PDB entry 6Z47 | electron microscopy, 6.30 A resolution (low resolution: residue-level contacts below are approximate; hydrogen-bond / salt-bridge calls are withheld) | chains A and E of the 8 polymer chains in the assembly

Chain A:
Name: Myosin heavy chain 11
From: Meleagris gallopavo
Reference sequence: G1N5L2 (G1N5L2_MELGA); aligned to UniProt positions 1-1979 over residues 1-1979 (the alignment contains insertions or deletions, so no single offset holds)
Amino-acid sequence (1979 residues; each row starts with the number of its first residue):
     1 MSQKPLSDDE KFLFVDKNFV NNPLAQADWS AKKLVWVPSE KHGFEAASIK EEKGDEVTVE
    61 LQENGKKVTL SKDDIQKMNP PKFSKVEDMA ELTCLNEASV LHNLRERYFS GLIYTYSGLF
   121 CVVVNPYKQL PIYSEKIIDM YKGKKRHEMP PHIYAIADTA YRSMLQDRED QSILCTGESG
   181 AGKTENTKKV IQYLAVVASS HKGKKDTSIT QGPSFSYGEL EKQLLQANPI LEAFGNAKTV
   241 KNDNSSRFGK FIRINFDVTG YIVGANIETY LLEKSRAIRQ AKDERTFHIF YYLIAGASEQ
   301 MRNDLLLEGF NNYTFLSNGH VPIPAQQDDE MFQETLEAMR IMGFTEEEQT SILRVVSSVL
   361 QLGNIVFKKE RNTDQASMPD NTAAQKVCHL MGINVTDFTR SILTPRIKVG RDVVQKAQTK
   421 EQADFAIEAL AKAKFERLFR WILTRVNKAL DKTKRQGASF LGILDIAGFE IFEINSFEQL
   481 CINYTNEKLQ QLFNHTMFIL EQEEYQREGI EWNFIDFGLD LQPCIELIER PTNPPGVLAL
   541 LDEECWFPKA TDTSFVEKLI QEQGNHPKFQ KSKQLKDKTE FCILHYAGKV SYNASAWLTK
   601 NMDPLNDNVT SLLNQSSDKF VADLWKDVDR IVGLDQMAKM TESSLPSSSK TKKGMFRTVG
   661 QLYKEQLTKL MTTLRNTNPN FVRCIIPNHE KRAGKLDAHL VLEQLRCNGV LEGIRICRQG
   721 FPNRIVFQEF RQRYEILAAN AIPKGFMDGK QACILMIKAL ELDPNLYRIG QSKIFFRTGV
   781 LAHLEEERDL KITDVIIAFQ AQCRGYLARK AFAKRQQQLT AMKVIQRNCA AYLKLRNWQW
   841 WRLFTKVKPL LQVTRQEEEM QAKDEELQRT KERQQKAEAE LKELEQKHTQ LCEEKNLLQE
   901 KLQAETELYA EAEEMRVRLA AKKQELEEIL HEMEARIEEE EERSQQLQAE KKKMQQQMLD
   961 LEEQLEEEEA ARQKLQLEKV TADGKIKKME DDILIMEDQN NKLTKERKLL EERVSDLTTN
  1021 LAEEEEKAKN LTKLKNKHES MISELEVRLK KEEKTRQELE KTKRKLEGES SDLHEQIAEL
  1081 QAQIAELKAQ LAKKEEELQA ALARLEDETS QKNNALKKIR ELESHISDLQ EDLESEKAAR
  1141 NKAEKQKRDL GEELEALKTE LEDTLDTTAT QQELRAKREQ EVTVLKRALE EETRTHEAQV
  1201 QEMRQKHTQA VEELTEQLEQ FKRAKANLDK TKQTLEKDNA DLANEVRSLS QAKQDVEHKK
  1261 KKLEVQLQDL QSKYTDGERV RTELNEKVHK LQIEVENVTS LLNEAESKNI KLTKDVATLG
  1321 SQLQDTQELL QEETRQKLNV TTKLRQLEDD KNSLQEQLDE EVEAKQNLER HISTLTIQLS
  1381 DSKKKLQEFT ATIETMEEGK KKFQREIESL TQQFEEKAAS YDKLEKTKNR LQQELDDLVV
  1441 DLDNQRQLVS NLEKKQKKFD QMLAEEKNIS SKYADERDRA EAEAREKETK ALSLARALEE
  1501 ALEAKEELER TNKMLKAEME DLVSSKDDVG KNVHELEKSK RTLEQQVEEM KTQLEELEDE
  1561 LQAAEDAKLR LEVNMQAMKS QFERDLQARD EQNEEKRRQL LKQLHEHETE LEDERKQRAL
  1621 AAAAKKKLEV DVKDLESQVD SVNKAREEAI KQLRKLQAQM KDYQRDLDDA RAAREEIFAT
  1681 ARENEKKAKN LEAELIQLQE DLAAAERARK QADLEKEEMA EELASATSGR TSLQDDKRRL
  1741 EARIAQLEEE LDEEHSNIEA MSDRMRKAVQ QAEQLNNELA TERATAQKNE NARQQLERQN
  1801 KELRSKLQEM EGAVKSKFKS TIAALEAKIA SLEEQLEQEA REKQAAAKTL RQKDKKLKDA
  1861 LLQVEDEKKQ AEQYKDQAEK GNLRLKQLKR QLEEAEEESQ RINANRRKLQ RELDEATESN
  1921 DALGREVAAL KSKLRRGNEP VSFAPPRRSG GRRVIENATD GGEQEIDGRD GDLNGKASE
Unresolved in the structure: 1-29, 205-210, 635-655, 945-1979
Sequence notes: conflict G249 (Phe in G1N5L2), K250 (Val in G1N5L2), F251 (Leu in G1N5L2), 42 further conflict positions vs the reference (G1N5L2) not listed
Metal / ion sites: Mg2+: T184 (together with ADP, phosphate ion)
Small-molecule neighbours: ADP (adenosine-5'-diphosphate): I113, N125, P126, Y127, K128, Q129, Y133, E178, S179, G180, A181, G182, K183, T184, E185, N242, N244

Chain E:
Name: Myosin light chain 9
From: Meleagris gallopavo
Reference sequence: G3URE9 (G3URE9_MELGA); numbering as in UniProt (aligned over 1-172)
Amino-acid sequence (172 residues; each row starts with the number of its first residue):
     1 MSSKRAKAKT TKKRPQRATS NVFAMFDQSQ IQEFKEAFNM IDQNRDGFID KEDLHDMLAS
    61 MGKNPTDEYL EGMMSEAPGP INFTMFLTMF GEKLNGTDPE DVIRNAFACF DEEASGFIHE
   121 DHLRELLTTM GDRFTDEEVD EMYREAPIDK KGNFNYVEFT RILKHGAKDK DD
Unresolved in the structure: 1-19, 169-172
Metal / ion sites: Mg2+: D42, N44, D53
Reported in the primary citation:
  - post-translational modification sites: S20 (citing earlier work)

How chain A and chain E interact:
Pairs across the interface - 52 pairs, chain A then chain E:
  R815(A) with M130(E)
  Q818(A) with C109(E); F110(E)
  A821(A) with A106(E); C109(E)
  M822(A) with F110(E); L126(E); M130(E)
  K823(A) with D132(E)
  I825(A) with A106(E); F107(E); F110(E)
  Q826(A) with L127(E); D132(E); F134(E)
  R827(A) with G96(E); D98(E)
  N828(A) with G96(E); T97(E); D98(E); I103(E)
  C829(A) with M142(E); F159(E)
  Y832(A) with I162(E); L163(E); H165(E)
  L833(A) with E138(E); E141(E)
  L835(A) with K93(E)
  R836(A) with E141(E); E145(E)
  W838(A) with M73(E); M89(E); F90(E); K93(E)
  Q839(A) with M73(E)
  W840(A) with I41(E); M73(E); F86(E); F90(E)
  W841(A) with H165(E)
  L843(A) with I41(E); L58(E)
  F844(A) with E33(E)
  T845(A) with K168(E)
  K846(A) with M61(E)
  K848(A) with E33(E); H165(E)
  L851(A) with E36(E); A37(E)
  Q852(A) with S29(E); E33(E)
Other interface residues (no listed pair), chain A (29 interface residues in all): V824, A830, A831, V847
Other interface residues (no listed pair), chain E (44 interface residues in all): F34, M40, M57, G62, E76, L94, N95, G131, K164, G166

In short:
The interface between chain A and chain E involves 29 residues on one side and 44 on the other. Bound to chain
A: ADP. D42(E), N44(E) and D53(E) form the Mg2+ site. From the paper: a modification site at S20(E).
Chain A is Myosin heavy chain 11 and chain E is Myosin light chain 9, both from Meleagris gallopavo; the
structure, Smooth muscle myosin shutdown state heads region, was determined by electron microscopy.
